5U3N - chains H and L of the 3 polymer chains in the assembly; structure by X-ray diffraction, 2.00 A resolution.

Chain H:
Name: DH511.12P Fab Heavy Chain
Source organism: Homo sapiens
Notes: fragment: Fragment of antigen binding; antibody fragment or engineered binder
Amino-acid sequence (235 residues; each row starts with the number of its first residue; a row labelled like 52A-52C holds insertion residues (52A, then the next letters in order)):
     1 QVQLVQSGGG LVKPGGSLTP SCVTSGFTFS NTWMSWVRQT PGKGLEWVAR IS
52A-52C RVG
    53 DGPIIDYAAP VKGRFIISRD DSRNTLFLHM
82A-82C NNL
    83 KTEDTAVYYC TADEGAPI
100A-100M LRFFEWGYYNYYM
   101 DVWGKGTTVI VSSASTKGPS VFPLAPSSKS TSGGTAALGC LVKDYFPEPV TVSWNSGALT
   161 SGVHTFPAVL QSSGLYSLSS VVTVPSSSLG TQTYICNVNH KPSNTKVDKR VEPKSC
Disordered / not traced: 216
Disulfides: Cys-22/Cys-92, Cys-140/Cys-196

Chain L:
Name: DH511.12P Fab Light Chain
Source organism: Homo sapiens
Notes: fragment: Fragment of antigen binding; antibody fragment or engineered binder
Amino-acid sequence (216 residues; row label = number of the first residue in the row; a row labelled like 95A-95B holds insertion residues (95A, then the next letters in order)):
     1 DIRLTQSPSS LSASVGDRIT ITCRASQSIK DYLNWYKHRP GEAPKLLIYS ASKLRSGVSS
    61 RFSGSGYGSA FTLTISSLQP EDFATYYCQE SYSSV
95A-95B PM
    96 YIFGQGTKVD LKRTVAAPSV FIFPPSDEQL KSGTASVVCL LNNFYPREAK VQWKVDNALQ
   156 SGNSQESVTE QDSKDSTYSL SSTLTLSKAD YEKHKVYACE VTHQGLSSPV TKSFNRGEC
Disordered / not traced: 214
Disulfides: Cys-23/Cys-88, Cys-134/Cys-194

Chain H / chain L interface:
Pairs across the interface (81; chain H residue first):
  Gln-39(H) / His-38(L)
  Gln-39(H) / Tyr-87(L)
  Leu-45(H) / Tyr-87(L)  hydrophobic
  Leu-45(H) / Phe-98(L)
  Trp-47(H) / Pro-95A(L)
  Trp-47(H) / Met-95B(L)
  Trp-47(H) / Tyr-96(L)
  Arg-50(H) / Tyr-96(L)  hydrogen bond
  Asp-58(H) / Pro-95A(L)
  Tyr-91(H) / His-38(L)
  Tyr-91(H) / Pro-44(L)
  Ala-98(H) / Ser-50(L)
  Ile-100(H) / Tyr-32(L)
  Arg-100B(H) / Lys-30(L)
  Arg-100B(H) / Asp-31(L)  salt bridge
  Arg-100B(H) / Tyr-67(L)  hydrogen bond
  Glu-100E(H) / Lys-30(L)  salt bridge
  Glu-100E(H) / Tyr-32(L)  hydrogen bond
  Tyr-100H(H) / Tyr-32(L)
  Tyr-100I(H) / Tyr-32(L)
  Asn-100J(H) / Tyr-32(L)
  Asn-100J(H) / Asn-34(L)  hydrogen bond
  Asn-100J(H) / Ser-50(L)  hydrogen bond
  Asn-100J(H) / Ser-91(L)  hydrogen bond
  Tyr-100K(H) / Asn-34(L)
  Tyr-100K(H) / Gln-89(L)  hydrogen bond (backbone-side chain)
  Tyr-100K(H) / Ser-91(L)  hydrogen bond (backbone-side chain)
  Tyr-100K(H) / Tyr-96(L)
  Tyr-100L(H) / Asn-34(L)
  Tyr-100L(H) / Tyr-36(L)
  Tyr-100L(H) / Leu-46(L)  hydrophobic
  Tyr-100L(H) / Tyr-49(L)  hydrophobic
  Met-100M(H) / Tyr-36(L)  hydrogen bond (backbone-side chain)
  Met-100M(H) / Leu-46(L)
  Asp-101(H) / Leu-46(L)
  Asp-101(H) / Arg-55(L)  salt bridge
  Val-102(H) / Arg-55(L)
  Trp-103(H) / Tyr-36(L)
  Trp-103(H) / Ala-43(L)
  Trp-103(H) / Pro-44(L)
  Trp-103(H) / Phe-98(L)  hydrophobic
  Gly-104(H) / Ala-43(L)
  Val-121(H) / Glu-123(L)
  Phe-122(H) / Ser-121(L)
  Phe-122(H) / Glu-123(L)
  Phe-122(H) / Gln-124(L)
  Pro-123(H) / Ser-121(L)
  Leu-124(H) / Phe-118(L)
  Leu-124(H) / Val-133(L)  hydrophobic
  Ala-125(H) / Phe-118(L)
  Lys-129(H) / Phe-116(L)
  Lys-129(H) / Ile-117(L)  hydrogen bond (backbone-backbone)
  Ser-130(H) / Phe-116(L)
  Ser-130(H) / Phe-118(L)
  Thr-131(H) / Phe-116(L)
  Ser-132(H) / Ser-114(L)
  Ser-132(H) / Phe-116(L)
  Ala-137(H) / Phe-116(L)  hydrophobic
  Ala-137(H) / Phe-118(L)
  Leu-141(H) / Ser-131(L)
  Lys-143(H) / Gln-124(L)
  Lys-143(H) / Ser-131(L)
  His-164(H) / Asn-137(L)
  His-164(H) / Asn-138(L)  hydrogen bond
  His-164(H) / Ser-174(L)  hydrogen bond
  Phe-166(H) / Leu-135(L)  hydrophobic
  Phe-166(H) / Ser-162(L)
  Phe-166(H) / Thr-164(L)
  Phe-166(H) / Ser-174(L)
  Phe-166(H) / Leu-175(L)
  Phe-166(H) / Ser-176(L)
  Pro-167(H) / Ser-162(L)  hydrogen bond (backbone-side chain)
  Pro-167(H) / Val-163(L)
  Val-169(H) / Gln-160(L)
  Leu-170(H) / Gln-160(L)
  Gln-171(H) / Gln-160(L)
  Val-181(H) / Leu-135(L)  hydrophobic
  Thr-183(H) / Asn-137(L)
  Lys-209(H) / Glu-123(L)  salt bridge
  Lys-214(H) / Pro-119(L)
  Lys-214(H) / Pro-120(L)
Other interface residues (no listed pair), chain H (47 interface residues in all): Val-37, Glu-46, Lys-105, Leu-138, Ser-215
Other interface residues (no listed pair), chain L (47 interface residues in all): Leu-33, Gly-41, Thr-129, Glu-161, Ser-208, Glu-213

Summary:
The chain H/chain L interface involves 47 residues from each chain, with 13 hydrogen bonds and 4 salt bridges.
Among the polar pairs are Glu-100E(H)/Lys-30(L), Arg-100B(H)/Asp-31(L) and Asp-101(H)/Arg-55(L).
Chain H is DH511.12P Fab Heavy Chain and chain L is DH511.12P Fab Light Chain, both from Homo sapiens; the
structure, Crystal Structure of DH511.12P Fab in Complex with HIV-1 gp41 MPER Peptide, was determined by X-ray
diffraction together with 5U3J, 5U3K, 5U3L, 5U3M, 5U3O and 5U3P from the same study.
